7F0R - chains F and I of the 9 polymer chains in the assembly; structure by electron microscopy, 5.80 A resolution (low resolution: residue-level contacts below are approximate; hydrogen-bond / salt-bridge calls are withheld).

== Chain F ==
Name: RNA polymerase sigma factor RpoS
Organism: Pseudomonas aeruginosa (strain ATCC 15692 / DSM 22644 / CIP 104116 / JCM 14847 / LMG 12228 / 1C / PRS 101 / PAO1)
Reference sequence: P45684 (RPOS_PSEAE); numbering as in UniProt (aligned over 1-334)
Amino-acid sequence (342 residues; each row starts with the number of its first residue):
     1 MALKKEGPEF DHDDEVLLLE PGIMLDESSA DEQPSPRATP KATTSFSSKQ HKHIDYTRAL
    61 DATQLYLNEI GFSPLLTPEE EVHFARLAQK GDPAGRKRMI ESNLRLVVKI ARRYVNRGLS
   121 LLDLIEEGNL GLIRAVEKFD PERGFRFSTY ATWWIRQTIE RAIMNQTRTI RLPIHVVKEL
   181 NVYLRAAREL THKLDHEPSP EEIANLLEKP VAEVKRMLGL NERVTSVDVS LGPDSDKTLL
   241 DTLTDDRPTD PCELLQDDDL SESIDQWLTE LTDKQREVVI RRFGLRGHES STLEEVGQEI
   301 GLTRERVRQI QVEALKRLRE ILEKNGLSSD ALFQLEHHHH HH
Not modelled in the structure: 1-56, 335-342
Construct notes: expression tag (335-342)
UniProt features mapped onto this chain:
  - DNA-binding region: Leu293 to Val312 (H-T-H motif)
  - region: Asp61 to Ala94 (Sigma-70 factor domain-1)
  - motif: Asp123 to Glu126 (Interaction with polymerase core subunit RpoC)

== Chain I ==
Molecule: 70-nt DNA strand
Sequence (70 nucleotides; row label = number of the first residue in the row):
     5 GCTTTCGTCT CAACCGAGAG GCCGCGCATT CTACAGCATC GTGTGGTTCC GTCAAGCGTT
    65 ATTTTCGAAA
Not modelled in the structure: 5-8, 23-36, 61-74

== Interface between chain F and chain I ==
Pairs across the interface - 16 pairs, chain F then chain I:
  Tyr114(F) with DA37(I)
  Trp153(F) with DA37(I)
  Arg156(F) with DA37(I)
  Gln157(F) with DA37(I)
  Glu160(F) with DA37(I)
  Lys178(F) with DA39(I)
  Arg185(F) with DC38(I)
  Arg282(F) with DG55(I)
  Thr292(F) with DG55(I)
  Glu294(F) with DC54(I); DG55(I)
  Glu305(F) with DC57(I); DA58(I)
  Arg308(F) with DT56(I); DC57(I)
  Gln311(F) with DT56(I)
Interface residues without a listed pair, chain F (14 interface residues in all): Leu293

== Summary ==
Chain F and chain I form an interface of 14 and 8 residues respectively.
Here chain F is RNA polymerase sigma factor RpoS (Pseudomonas aeruginosa (strain ATCC 15692 / DSM 22644 / CIP
104116 / JCM 14847 / LMG 12228 / 1C / PRS 101 / PAO1)) and chain I is a 70-nt DNA strand. Entry 7F0R (Cryo-EM
structure of Pseudomonas aeruginosa SutA transcription activation complex) was determined by electron
microscopy together with 7VF9, 7XL3 and 7XL4 from the same study.
